PDB entry 8F38 | electron microscopy, 2.64 A resolution | chains G and D of the 9 polymer chains in the assembly

# Chain G
Molecule: CR6261 Fab light chain
Source organism: Homo sapiens
Notes: antibody fragment or engineered binder
Sequence (221 residues; each row starts with the number of its first residue):
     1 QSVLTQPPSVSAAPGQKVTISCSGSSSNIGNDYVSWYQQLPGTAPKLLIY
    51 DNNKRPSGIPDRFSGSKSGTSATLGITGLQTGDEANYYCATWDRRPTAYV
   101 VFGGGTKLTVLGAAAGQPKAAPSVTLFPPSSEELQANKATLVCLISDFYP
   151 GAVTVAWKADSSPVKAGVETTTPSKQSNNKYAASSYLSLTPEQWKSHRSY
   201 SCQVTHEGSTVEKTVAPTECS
Unresolved in the structure: 1-2, 112-221

# Chain D
Molecule: CR6261 Fab heavy chain
Source organism: Homo sapiens
Notes: antibody fragment or engineered binder
Sequence (232 residues; numbered 1 to 232; the number before each row is that of its first residue):
     1 EVQLVESGAEVKKPGSSVKVSCKASGGPFRSYAISWVRQAPGQGPEWMGG
    51 IIPIFGTTKYAPKFQGRVTITADDFAGTVYMELSSLRSEDTAMYYCAKHM
   101 GYQVRETMDVWGKGTTVTVSSASTKGPSVFPLAPSSKSTSGGTAALGCLV
   151 KDYFPEPVTVSWNSGALTSGVHTFPAVLQSSGLYSLSSVVTVPSSSLGTQ
   201 TYICNVNHKPSNTKVDKRVEPKSCDKHHHHHH
Unresolved in the structure: 1, 120-232
Disulfide bonds: Cys22-Cys96

# How chain G and chain D interact
Residue-residue contacts (25; chain G residue first):
  Tyr33(G) with Glu106(D)
  Ser35(G) with Glu106(D), hydrogen bond; Thr107(D)
  Tyr37(G) with Glu106(D), hydrogen bond (side chain-backbone); Thr107(D); Met108(D), hydrogen bond (side chain-backbone)
  Gln39(G) with Gln39(D), hydrogen bond
  Ala44(G) with Tyr95(D), hydrophobic; Trp111(D), hydrophobic; Gly112(D)
  Pro45(G) with Trp111(D)
  Leu47(G) with Met108(D)
  Tyr50(G) with Met100(D), hydrophobic; Thr107(D)
  Tyr88(G) with Gln39(D); Pro45(D)
  Ala90(G) with Glu106(D)
  Thr91(G) with Glu106(D)
  Trp92(G) with Val104(D); Arg105(D); Glu106(D)
  Thr97(G) with Pro62(D)
  Tyr99(G) with Trp47(D), hydrophobic
  Val100(G) with Trp47(D); Arg105(D)
Other interface residues (no listed pair), chain G (19 interface residues in all): Asp32, Val34, Thr43, Phe102
Other interface residues (no listed pair), chain D (16 interface residues in all): Gln43, Gly44, Asp109

# In short
19 residues of chain G face 16 of chain D across their interface, with 4 hydrogen bonds. Polar contacts
include Ser35(G)-Glu106(D), Tyr37(G)-Glu106(D) and Tyr37(G)-Met108(D).
Chain G is CR6261 Fab light chain and chain D is CR6261 Fab heavy chain, both from Homo sapiens; the
structure, Cryo-EM structure of X6 COBRA (H1N1) hemagglutinin bound to CR6261 Fab, was determined by electron
microscopy together with 8GHK, 8SJ9 and 8V7O from the same study.
